2PUY - chains A and B of the 3 polymer chains in the assembly; structure by X-ray diffraction, 1.43 A resolution.

[Chain A (and B)]
Protein: PHD finger protein 21A
Organism: Homo sapiens
Notes: fragment: PHD Finger Residues: 486-543; chain B of this document is another copy of the same molecule, construct and numbering; everything in this record applies to it too
UniProtKB: Q96BD5 (PF21A_HUMAN); residue numbers follow UniProt; this construct covers 486-543
Chain sequence (60 residues; each row starts with the number of its first residue):
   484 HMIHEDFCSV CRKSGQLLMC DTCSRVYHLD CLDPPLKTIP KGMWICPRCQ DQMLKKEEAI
Disordered / not traced: 484 (chain B: fully traced)
Sequence notes: expression tag (484-485)
Bound ions: Zn2+ site 1: C491, C494, H511, C514; Zn2+ site 2: C503, C506, C529, C532
Reported in the primary citation:
  - specificity-determining residues: H487, E488, D489 (proposed by the authors, not directly observed)
  - specificity-determining residues: M502
  - mutagenesis - D489A: unchanged expression
  - mutagenesis - D489A: abolished signaling in response to repression of LSD1 target genes

[Chain A / chain B interface]
Residue-residue contacts - 21 pairs, chain A then chain B:
  D516(A) - P523(B)
  D516(A) - K524(B)  hydrogen bond (side chain-backbone)
  D516(A) - G525(B)  hydrogen bond (side chain-backbone)
  P517(A) - L519(B)  hydrophobic
  P517(A) - T521(B)
  P517(A) - P523(B)
  T521(A) - P517(B)
  M526(A) - L537(B)  hydrophobic
  I528(A) - L537(B)  hydrophobic
  Q533(A) - I528(B)
  Q533(A) - Q533(B)  hydrogen bond
  Q533(A) - M536(B)
  M536(A) - M536(B)
  M536(A) - L537(B)  hydrophobic
  M536(A) - K539(B)  hydrogen bond (backbone-side chain)
  M536(A) - E540(B)
  L537(A) - I528(B)  hydrophobic
  L537(A) - M536(B)  hydrophobic
  K539(A) - K539(B)
  K539(A) - E540(B)  salt bridge
  E540(A) - K539(B)  salt bridge
Also at the interface, not in a pair above, chain A (12 interface residues in all): P518, L519
Also at the interface, not in a pair above, chain B (15 interface residues in all): T505, M526, I543

[Overview]
The interface between chain A and chain B involves 12 residues on one side and 15 on the other; the contacts
include 4 hydrogen bonds and 2 salt bridges. Polar pairs include K539(A)-E540(B), D516(A)-K524(B) and
D516(A)-G525(B). From the paper: D489A of chain A abolishes signaling in response to repression of LSD1 target
genes; specificity determinants H487(A), E488(A) and D489(A) among others.
Both chains are PHD finger protein 21A (Homo sapiens). Entry 2PUY (Crystal Structure of the BHC80 PHD finger)
was determined by X-ray diffraction.
